5VHN - chains A and F of the 8 polymer chains in the assembly; structure by electron microscopy, 7.30 A resolution (low resolution: residue-level contacts below are approximate; hydrogen-bond / salt-bridge calls are withheld).

# Chain A
Molecule: 26S proteasome regulatory subunit 7
Source organism: Homo sapiens
UniProtKB: P35998 (PRS7_HUMAN); residues 159-424 here = UniProt positions 159-424
Amino-acid sequence (266 residues; row label = number of the first residue in the row):
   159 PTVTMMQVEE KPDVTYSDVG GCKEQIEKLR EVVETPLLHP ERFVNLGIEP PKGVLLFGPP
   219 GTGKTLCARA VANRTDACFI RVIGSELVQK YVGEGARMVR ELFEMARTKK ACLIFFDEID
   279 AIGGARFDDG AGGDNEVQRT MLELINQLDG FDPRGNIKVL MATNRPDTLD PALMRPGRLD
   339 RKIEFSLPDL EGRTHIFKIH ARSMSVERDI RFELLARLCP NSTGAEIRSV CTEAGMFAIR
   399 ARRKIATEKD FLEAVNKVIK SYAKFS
Unresolved in the structure: 283-290
UniProt features mapped onto this chain:
  - binding site (ATP): Gly216 to Thr223
  - modified residue: Lys422 (N6-acetyllysine)

# Chain F
Molecule: 26S proteasome regulatory subunit 6A
Source organism: Homo sapiens
UniProtKB: P17980 (PRS6A_HUMAN); residue numbers follow UniProt; this construct covers 166-432
Amino-acid sequence (267 residues; row label = number of the first residue in the row):
   166 TEYDSRVKAM EVDERPTEQY SDIGGLDKQI QELVEAIVLP MNHKEKFENL GIQPPKGVLM
   226 YGPPGTGKTL LARACAAQTK ATFLKLAGPQ LVQMFIGDGA KLVRDAFALA KEKAPSIIFI
   286 DELDAIGTKR FDSEKAGDRE VQRTMLELLN QLDGFQPNTQ VKVIAATNRV DILDPALLRS
   346 GRLDRKIEFP MPNEEARARI MQIHSRKMNV SPDVNYEELA RCTDDFNGAQ CKAVCVEAGM
   406 IALRRGATEL THEDYMEGIL EVQAKKK
Unresolved in the structure: 166-167, 297-299, 429-432
UniProt features mapped onto this chain:
  - binding site (ATP): Gly227 to Thr234
  - modified residue: Ser376 (Phosphoserine)

# Interface between chain A and chain F
Contacting residue pairs (22; chain A residue first):
  Glu189(A) - Arg409(F)
  Phe201(A) - Leu408(F)
  Leu204(A) - Leu408(F)
  Leu204(A) - Gly411(F)
  Leu204(A) - Thr413(F)
  Gly205(A) - Leu408(F)
  Glu207(A) - Leu408(F)
  Pro208(A) - Leu408(F)
  Pro209(A) - Met405(F)
  Pro209(A) - Leu408(F)
  Pro209(A) - Arg409(F)
  Lys210(A) - Met405(F)
  Gly291(A) - Met259(F)
  Asn293(A) - Gln258(F)
  Asn293(A) - Met259(F)
  Arg297(A) - Arg171(F)
  Leu300(A) - Gln255(F)
  Asp338(A) - Glu402(F)
  Arg339(A) - Glu402(F)
  Arg339(A) - Ile406(F)
  Arg339(A) - Arg409(F)
  Arg339(A) - Glu426(F)
Also at the interface, not in a pair above, chain A (18 interface residues in all): Arg200, Asn203, Ile206, Asn304
Also at the interface, not in a pair above, chain F (16 interface residues in all): Glu176, Val257, Lys372, Gly404

# Overview
18 residues of chain A face 16 of chain F across their interface. From UniProt: 8 ATP-binding residues on
chain A; 8 ATP-binding residues on chain F.
Chain A is 26S proteasome regulatory subunit 7 and chain F is 26S proteasome regulatory subunit 6A, both from
Homo sapiens; the structure, Conformational Landscape of the p28-Bound Human Proteasome Regulatory Particle,
was determined by electron microscopy (same publication as 5VGZ, 5VHF, 5VHH, 5VHI, 5VHJ, 5VHM and 5 further
entries).
